PDB entry 2JA7 | X-ray diffraction, 3.80 A resolution | chains A and E of the 15 polymer chains in the assembly

== Chain A ==
Name: DNA-directed RNA polymerase II largest subunit
Organism: Saccharomyces cerevisiae
Notes: EC 2.7.7.6
UniProt: P04050 (RPB1_YEAST); numbering as in UniProt (aligned over 1-1733)
Chain sequence (1733 residues; row label = number of the first residue in the row):
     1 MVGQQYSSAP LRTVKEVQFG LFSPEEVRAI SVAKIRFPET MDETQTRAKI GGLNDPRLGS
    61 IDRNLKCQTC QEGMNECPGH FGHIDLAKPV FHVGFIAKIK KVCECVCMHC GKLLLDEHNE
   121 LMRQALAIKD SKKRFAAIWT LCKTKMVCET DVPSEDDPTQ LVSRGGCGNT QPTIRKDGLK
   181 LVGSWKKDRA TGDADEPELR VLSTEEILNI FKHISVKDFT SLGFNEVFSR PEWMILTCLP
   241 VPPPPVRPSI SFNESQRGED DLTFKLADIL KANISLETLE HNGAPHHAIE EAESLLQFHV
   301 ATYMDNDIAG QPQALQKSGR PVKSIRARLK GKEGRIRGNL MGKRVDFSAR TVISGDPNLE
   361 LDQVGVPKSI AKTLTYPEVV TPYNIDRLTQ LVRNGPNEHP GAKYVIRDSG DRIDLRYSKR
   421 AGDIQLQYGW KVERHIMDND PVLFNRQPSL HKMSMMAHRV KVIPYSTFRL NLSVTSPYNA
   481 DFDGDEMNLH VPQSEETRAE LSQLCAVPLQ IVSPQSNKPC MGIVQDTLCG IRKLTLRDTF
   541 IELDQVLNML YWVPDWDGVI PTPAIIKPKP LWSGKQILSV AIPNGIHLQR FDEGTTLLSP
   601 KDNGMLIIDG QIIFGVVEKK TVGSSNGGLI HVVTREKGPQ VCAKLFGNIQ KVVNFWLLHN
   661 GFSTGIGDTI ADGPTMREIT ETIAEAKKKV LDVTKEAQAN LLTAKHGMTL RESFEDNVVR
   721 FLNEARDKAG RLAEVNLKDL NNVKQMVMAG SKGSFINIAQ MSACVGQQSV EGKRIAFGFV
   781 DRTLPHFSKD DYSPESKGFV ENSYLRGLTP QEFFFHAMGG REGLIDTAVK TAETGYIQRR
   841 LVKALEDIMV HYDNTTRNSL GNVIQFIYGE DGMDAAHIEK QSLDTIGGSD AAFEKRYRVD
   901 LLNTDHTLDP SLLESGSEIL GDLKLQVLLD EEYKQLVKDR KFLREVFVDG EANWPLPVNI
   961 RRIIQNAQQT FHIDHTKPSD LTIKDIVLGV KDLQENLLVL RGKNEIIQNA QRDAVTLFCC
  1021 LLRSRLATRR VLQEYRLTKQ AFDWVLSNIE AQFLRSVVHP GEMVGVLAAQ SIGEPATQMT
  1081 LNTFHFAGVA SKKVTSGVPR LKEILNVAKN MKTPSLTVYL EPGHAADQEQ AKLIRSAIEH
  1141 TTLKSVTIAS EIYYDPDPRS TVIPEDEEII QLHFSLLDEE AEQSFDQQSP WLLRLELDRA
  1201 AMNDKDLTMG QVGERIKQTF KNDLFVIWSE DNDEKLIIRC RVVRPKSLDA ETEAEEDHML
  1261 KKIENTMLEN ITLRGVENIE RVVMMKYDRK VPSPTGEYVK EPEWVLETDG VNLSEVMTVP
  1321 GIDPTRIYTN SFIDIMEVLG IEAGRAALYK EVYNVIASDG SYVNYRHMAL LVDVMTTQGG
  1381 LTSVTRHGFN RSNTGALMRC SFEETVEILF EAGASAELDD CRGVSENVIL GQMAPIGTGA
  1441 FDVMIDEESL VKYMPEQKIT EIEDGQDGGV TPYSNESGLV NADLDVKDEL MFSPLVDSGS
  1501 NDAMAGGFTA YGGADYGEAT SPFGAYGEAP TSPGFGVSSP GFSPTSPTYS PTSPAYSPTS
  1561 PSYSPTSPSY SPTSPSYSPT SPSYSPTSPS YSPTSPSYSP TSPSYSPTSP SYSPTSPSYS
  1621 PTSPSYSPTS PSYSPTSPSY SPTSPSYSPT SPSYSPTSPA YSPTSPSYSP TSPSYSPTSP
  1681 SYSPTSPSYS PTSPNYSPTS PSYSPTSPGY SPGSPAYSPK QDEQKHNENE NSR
Disordered / not traced: 1, 190-194, 1082-1091, 1177-1186, 1246-1253, 1456-1733
Ion coordination: Zn2+ site 1: C77, H80; Zn2+ site 2 near C110 (its only coordinating residue here); Mg2+: D481 (shared with 1 residue of chain 3)
Curated features (UniProtKB/Swiss-Prot):
  - region: P248 to D260 (Lid loop), N306 to K323 (Rudder loop), P810 to E822 (Bridging helix)
  - binding site (Zn(2+)): C67, C70, C77, H80, C107, C110, C148, C167
  - binding site (Mg(2+)): D481, D483, D485
  - modified residue: T1471 (Phosphothreonine)
  - cross-link (Glycyl lysine isopeptide (Lys-Gly)): K695 (interchain with G-Cter in ubiquitin), K1246 (interchain with G-Cter in ubiquitin), K1350 (interchain with G-Cter in ubiquitin)
  - natural variant: S1653 to P1659 (deletion: In strain: A364A)
  - mutagenesis: K1246 (K1246R: Impairs ubiquitination during transcription stress)

== Chain E ==
Name: DNA-directed RNA polymerases I, II, and III 27 kDa polypeptide
Organism: Saccharomyces cerevisiae
Notes: EC 2.7.7.6
UniProt: P20434 (RPB5_YEAST); residues 1-215 here = UniProt positions 1-215
Chain sequence (215 residues; row label = number of the first residue in the row):
     1 MDQENERNIS RLWRAFRTVK EMVKDRGYFI TQEEVELPLE DFKAKYCDSM GRPQRKMMSF
    61 QANPTEESIS KFPDMGSLWV EFCDEPSVGV KTMKTFVIHI QEKNFQTGIF VYQNNITPSA
   121 MKLVPSIPPA TIETFNEAAL VVNITHHELV PKHIRLSSDE KRELLKRYRL KESQLPRIQR
   181 ADPVALYLGL KRGEVVKIIR KSETSGRYAS YRICM
Disordered / not traced: 1

== How chain A and chain E interact ==
Residue-residue contacts - 81 pairs, chain A then chain E:
  R857(A) - Y168(E)  hydrogen bond (side chain-backbone)
  R857(A) - L170(E)
  L860(A) - Q174(E)  hydrogen bond (backbone-side chain)
  G861(A) - Q174(E)
  N862(A) - Q174(E)
  V863(A) - L170(E)  hydrophobic
  V863(A) - Q174(E)  hydrogen bond (backbone-backbone)
  V863(A) - P176(E)
  Q865(A) - Y208(E)
  F866(A) - Y168(E)  hydrophobic
  F866(A) - Y208(E)  hydrogen bond (backbone-side chain)
  F866(A) - A209(E)
  F866(A) - S210(E)
  F866(A) - Y211(E)
  I867(A) - Y208(E)
  G869(A) - T204(E)  hydrogen bond (backbone-side chain)
  E870(A) - R200(E)  salt bridge
  E870(A) - S202(E)  hydrogen bond
  E870(A) - T204(E)
  E870(A) - S205(E)  hydrogen bond (backbone-side chain)
  E870(A) - Y208(E)
  D871(A) - T204(E)  hydrogen bond
  F942(A) - G206(E)
  F942(A) - R207(E)
  E945(A) - K201(E)  salt bridge
  V946(A) - K201(E)
  V946(A) - S202(E)
  V946(A) - G206(E)
  F947(A) - E203(E)
  W954(A) - E203(E)
  L956(A) - T204(E)
  N1004(A) - R167(E)
  I1006(A) - E163(E)
  I1006(A) - L164(E)
  I1007(A) - R167(E)
  I1007(A) - Y168(E)  hydrophobic
  D1013(A) - S205(E)
  D1013(A) - R207(E)  salt bridge
  A1014(A) - S205(E)
  L1017(A) - S202(E)
  L1017(A) - T204(E)
  L1017(A) - S205(E)
  L1017(A) - G206(E)
  Q1218(A) - E4(E)
  T1318(A) - R11(E)
  T1318(A) - R14(E)  hydrogen bond (backbone-side chain)
  T1318(A) - A138(E)
  P1324(A) - V142(E)  hydrophobic
  P1324(A) - H147(E)  hydrogen bond (backbone-side chain)
  T1325(A) - H146(E)  hydrogen bond (side chain-backbone)
  T1325(A) - H147(E)
  T1325(A) - E148(E)  hydrogen bond (backbone-backbone)
  R1326(A) - E148(E)
  I1327(A) - H147(E)  hydrogen bond (backbone-side chain)
  E1337(A) - P183(E)
  V1338(A) - I144(E)
  V1338(A) - P183(E)
  L1339(A) - I144(E)
  L1339(A) - H147(E)
  L1339(A) - V150(E)
  L1339(A) - V184(E)
  G1340(A) - D182(E)
  G1340(A) - P183(E)
  I1341(A) - D182(E)  hydrogen bond (backbone-side chain)
  I1341(A) - R212(E)
  E1342(A) - P151(E)
  E1342(A) - H153(E)
  E1342(A) - I198(E)
  E1342(A) - R200(E)  salt bridge
  E1342(A) - R212(E)  salt bridge
  A1343(A) - L149(E)
  A1343(A) - V150(E)  hydrophobic
  R1345(A) - R200(E)
  Y1349(A) - E203(E)
  Y1365(A) - E203(E)
  T1376(A) - R212(E)  hydrogen bond
  T1377(A) - R177(E)
  T1377(A) - R212(E)
  Q1378(A) - R177(E)
  G1379(A) - R177(E)
  G1379(A) - Q179(E)
Interface residues without a listed pair, chain A (54 interface residues in all): A1010, V1015, T1016, M1317, V1319, I1335, M1336, A1346, A1347, R1366, D1373
Interface residues without a listed pair, chain E (43 interface residues in all): V141, E160, S173, L175

== In short ==
Chain A and chain E form an interface of 54 and 43 residues respectively; the contacts include 15 hydrogen
bonds and 5 salt bridges. Polar pairs include E870(A)-R200(E), E945(A)-K201(E) and D1013(A)-R207(E).
Here chain A is DNA-directed RNA polymerase II largest subunit and chain E is DNA-directed RNA polymerases I,
II, and III 27 kDa polypeptide, both from Saccharomyces cerevisiae. Entry 2JA7 (CPD lesion containing RNA
Polymerase II elongation complex C) was determined by X-ray diffraction, deposited together with 2JA5, 2JA6
and 2JA8.
